4YE2 - chain A; structure by X-ray diffraction, 3.10 A resolution.

[Chain A]
Protein: Capping enzyme protein
Organism: Rotavirus A
UniProt: B3F2X4 (B3F2X4_9REOV); residues 694-835 here = UniProt positions 694-835
Amino-acid sequence (144 residues; each row starts with the number of its first residue):
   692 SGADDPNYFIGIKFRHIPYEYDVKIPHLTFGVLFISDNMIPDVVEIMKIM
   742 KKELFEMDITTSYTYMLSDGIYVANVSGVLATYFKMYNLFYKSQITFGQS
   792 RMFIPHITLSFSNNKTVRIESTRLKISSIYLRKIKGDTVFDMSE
Disordered / not traced: 692-693
Differences from the reference sequence: expression tag (692-693)
Residues lining bound ligands: adenosine-2'-5'-diphosphate (A2P): His718, Thr720, Leu758, Ser759, Ile762, Arg792, Met793, Ile795, His797, Thr799
What the authors report for this chain:
  - binding site for adenosine-2'-5'-diphosphate: His718, Thr720, Leu758, Ile762, Arg792, Ile795, His797, Thr799
  - conformationally variable residues (loop rearrangement): Arg792, Met793, Phe794
  - catalytic residues: His718, His797
  - mutagenesis - H718A, H797A, T799R: abolished catalytic activity
  - mutagenesis - L758A, L758F, R792A, R792I, T799N: decreased catalytic activity

[Overview]
Bound to chain A: adenosine-2'-5'-diphosphate. From the paper: catalytic residues His718 and His797; L758A,
L758F and R792A, among others, reduce catalytic activity; 8 substitutions were tested in all.
Chain A is Capping enzyme protein (Rotavirus A); the structure, The 1.35 structure of a viral RNase L
antagonist reveals basis for the 2'-5'-oligoadenylate binding and ..., was determined by X-ray diffraction
together with 4RPT from the same study.
